3RRT - chains E and F of the 6 polymer chains in the assembly; structure by X-ray diffraction, 3.20 A resolution.

Chain E:
Name: Fusion glycoprotein F0
Organism: Human respiratory syncytial virus
Reference sequence: Q84850 (Q84850_HRSV); residues 26-109 here = UniProt positions 26-109
Sequence (84 residues; each row starts with the number of its first residue):
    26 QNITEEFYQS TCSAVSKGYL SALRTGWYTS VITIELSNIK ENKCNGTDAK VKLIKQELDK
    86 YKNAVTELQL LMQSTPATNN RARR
Disordered / not traced: 98-109

Chain F:
Name: Fusion glycoprotein F0
Organism: Human respiratory syncytial virus
Reference sequence: Q84850 (Q84850_HRSV); numbering as in UniProt (aligned over 147-513)
Sequence (374 residues; row label = number of the first residue in the row):
   147 AIASGVAVSK VLHLEGEVNK IKSALLSTNK AVVSLSNGVS VLTSKVLDLK NYIDKQLLPI
   207 VNKQSCSISN IETVIEFQQK NNRLLEITRE FSVNAGVTTP VSTYMLTNSE LLSLINDMPI
   267 TNDQKKLMSN NVQIVRQQSY SIMSIIKEEV LAYVVQLPLY GVIDTPCWKL HTSPLCTTNT
   327 KEGSNICLTR TDRGWYCDNA GSVSFFPQAE TCKVQSNRVF CDTMNSLTLP SEVNLCNVDI
   387 FNPKYDCKIM TSKTDVSSSV ITSLGAIVSC YGKTKCTASN KNRGIIKTFS NGCDYVSNKG
   447 VDTVSVGNTL YYVNKQEGKS LYVKGEPIIN FYDPLVFPSD EFDASISQVN EKINQSLAFI
   507 RKSDELLGLE VLFQ
Disordered / not traced: 147-148, 325-329, 518-520
Cystine bridges: Cys-313/Cys-343, Cys-322/Cys-333, Cys-358/Cys-367, Cys-382/Cys-393, Cys-416/Cys-422
Construct notes: expression tag (514-520)

How chain E and chain F interact:
Residue-residue contacts (159):
  Asn-27(E) / Asn-363(F)
  Ile-28(E) / Ser-362(F)
  Ile-28(E) / Asn-363(F)
  Ile-28(E) / Leu-410(F)
  Thr-29(E) / Leu-410(F)
  Glu-30(E) / Thr-408(F)  hydrogen bond
  Glu-30(E) / Ser-409(F)
  Glu-30(E) / Leu-410(F)  hydrogen bond (side chain-backbone)
  Glu-30(E) / Tyr-441(F)  hydrogen bond
  Phe-32(E) / Cys-439(F)
  Phe-32(E) / Asp-440(F)
  Phe-32(E) / Tyr-441(F)  hydrophobic
  Tyr-33(E) / Asn-383(F)
  Tyr-33(E) / Val-384(F)  hydrophobic
  Gln-34(E) / Cys-439(F)
  Ser-35(E) / Leu-321(F)
  Ser-35(E) / Val-384(F)
  Thr-36(E) / Arg-336(F)
  Thr-36(E) / Cys-382(F)  hydrogen bond (side chain-backbone)
  Thr-36(E) / Asn-383(F)
  Thr-36(E) / Val-384(F)
  Thr-36(E) / Ile-386(F)
  Cys-37(E) / Thr-318(F)
  Cys-37(E) / Ser-319(F)  hydrogen bond (backbone-backbone)
  Cys-37(E) / Pro-320(F)  hydrogen bond (side chain-backbone)
  Cys-37(E) / Leu-321(F)  hydrophobic
  Cys-37(E) / Ile-413(F)  hydrophobic
  Cys-37(E) / Ser-415(F)  hydrogen bond
  Cys-37(E) / Cys-439(F)  disulfide
  Ser-38(E) / His-317(F)
  Ser-38(E) / Thr-318(F)
  Ser-38(E) / Arg-336(F)  hydrogen bond
  Ser-38(E) / Ile-413(F)
  Ala-39(E) / Lys-315(F)
  Ala-39(E) / Leu-316(F)
  Ala-39(E) / His-317(F)  hydrogen bond (backbone-backbone)
  Ala-39(E) / Ile-413(F)
  Val-40(E) / Trp-314(F)
  Val-40(E) / Lys-315(F)
  Val-40(E) / Asn-383(F)
  Ser-41(E) / Trp-314(F)
  Ser-41(E) / Lys-315(F)  hydrogen bond (backbone-backbone)
  Ser-41(E) / Ser-409(F)  hydrogen bond
  Gly-43(E) / Cys-313(F)
  Gly-43(E) / Asn-363(F)
  Tyr-44(E) / Thr-311(F)
  Tyr-44(E) / Pro-312(F)
  Tyr-44(E) / Cys-313(F)  hydrogen bond (backbone-backbone)
  Tyr-44(E) / Trp-341(F)  hydrophobic
  Tyr-44(E) / Val-360(F)  hydrophobic
  Tyr-44(E) / Ser-362(F)
  Tyr-44(E) / Asn-363(F)
  Tyr-44(E) / Val-365(F)  hydrophobic
  Leu-45(E) / Asp-310(F)
  Leu-45(E) / Thr-311(F)
  Leu-45(E) / Cys-313(F)
  Leu-45(E) / Asn-363(F)  hydrogen bond (backbone-backbone)
  Leu-45(E) / Arg-364(F)
  Leu-45(E) / Val-365(F)  hydrogen bond (backbone-backbone)
  Ser-46(E) / Ile-309(F)
  Ser-46(E) / Asp-310(F)  hydrogen bond (backbone-backbone)
  Ser-46(E) / Thr-311(F)  hydrogen bond (backbone-backbone)
  Ser-46(E) / Cys-313(F)  hydrogen bond (backbone-side chain)
  Ser-46(E) / Cys-343(F)
  Ser-46(E) / Arg-364(F)  hydrogen bond (backbone-side chain)
  Ser-46(E) / Val-365(F)
  Ala-47(E) / Tyr-306(F)
  Ala-47(E) / Val-308(F)
  Ala-47(E) / Val-365(F)  hydrogen bond (backbone-backbone)
  Ala-47(E) / Phe-366(F)  hydrophobic
  Ala-47(E) / Cys-367(F)  hydrogen bond (backbone-backbone)
  Leu-48(E) / Tyr-306(F)
  Leu-48(E) / Gly-307(F)  hydrogen bond (backbone-backbone)
  Leu-48(E) / Val-308(F)  hydrogen bond (backbone-backbone)
  Leu-48(E) / Asn-345(F)
  Leu-48(E) / Phe-352(F)  hydrophobic
  Leu-48(E) / Cys-367(F)
  Leu-48(E) / Thr-369(F)
  Arg-49(E) / Pro-304(F)
  Arg-49(E) / Leu-305(F)
  Arg-49(E) / Tyr-306(F)
  Arg-49(E) / Cys-367(F)  hydrogen bond (backbone-backbone)
  Arg-49(E) / Asp-368(F)  salt bridge
  Arg-49(E) / Thr-369(F)  hydrogen bond (backbone-side chain)
  Thr-50(E) / Leu-305(F)  hydrogen bond (backbone-backbone)
  Thr-50(E) / Gly-307(F)  hydrogen bond (side chain-backbone)
  Thr-50(E) / Thr-369(F)
  Gly-51(E) / Pro-304(F)
  Gly-51(E) / Leu-305(F)  hydrogen bond (backbone-backbone)
  Trp-52(E) / Gln-284(F)
  Trp-52(E) / Gln-302(F)
  Trp-52(E) / Leu-303(F)
  Trp-52(E) / Pro-304(F)  hydrophobic
  Trp-52(E) / Leu-305(F)
  Tyr-53(E) / Leu-260(F)
  Tyr-53(E) / Asp-263(F)  hydrogen bond
  Tyr-53(E) / Met-264(F)  hydrophobic
  Tyr-53(E) / Val-301(F)
  Tyr-53(E) / Gln-302(F)
  Tyr-53(E) / Leu-303(F)  hydrogen bond (backbone-backbone)
  Tyr-53(E) / Leu-305(F)
  Thr-54(E) / Val-300(F)
  Thr-54(E) / Val-301(F)
  Ser-55(E) / Leu-260(F)
  Ser-55(E) / Val-300(F)
  Ser-55(E) / Val-301(F)  hydrogen bond (backbone-backbone)
  Ile-57(E) / Met-251(F)
  Ile-57(E) / Leu-252(F)  hydrophobic
  Ile-57(E) / Ala-298(F)
  Ile-57(E) / Tyr-299(F)  hydrogen bond (backbone-backbone)
  Ile-57(E) / Val-301(F)  hydrophobic
  Thr-58(E) / Val-296(F)
  Thr-58(E) / Leu-297(F)
  Ile-59(E) / Ile-233(F)  hydrophobic
  Ile-59(E) / Val-296(F)
  Ile-59(E) / Leu-297(F)  hydrogen bond (backbone-backbone)
  Ile-59(E) / Tyr-299(F)
  Glu-60(E) / Leu-230(F)
  Glu-60(E) / Glu-295(F)
  Leu-61(E) / Phe-223(F)  hydrophobic
  Leu-61(E) / Asn-227(F)
  Leu-61(E) / Leu-230(F)  hydrophobic
  Leu-61(E) / Glu-294(F)
  Leu-61(E) / Glu-295(F)  hydrogen bond (backbone-backbone)
  Ser-62(E) / Phe-223(F)
  Ser-62(E) / Lys-226(F)
  Ser-62(E) / Asn-227(F)  hydrogen bond (backbone-side chain)
  Ile-64(E) / Thr-219(F)
  Ile-64(E) / Phe-223(F)  hydrophobic
  Cys-69(E) / Cys-212(F)  disulfide
  Asn-70(E) / Lys-209(F)
  Asn-70(E) / Cys-212(F)
  Gly-71(E) / Lys-209(F)
  Gly-71(E) / Cys-212(F)
  Gly-71(E) / Ser-213(F)
  Thr-72(E) / Lys-209(F)
  Thr-72(E) / Ser-213(F)  hydrogen bond (backbone-side chain)
  Leu-78(E) / Ile-217(F)  hydrophobic
  Leu-78(E) / Val-220(F)  hydrophobic
  Ile-79(E) / Asn-216(F)
  Ile-79(E) / Thr-219(F)
  Ile-79(E) / Val-220(F)  hydrophobic
  Glu-82(E) / Val-220(F)
  Glu-82(E) / Phe-223(F)
  Glu-82(E) / Gln-224(F)  hydrogen bond
  Tyr-86(E) / Leu-230(F)
  Tyr-86(E) / Glu-294(F)  hydrogen bond (side chain-backbone)
  Lys-87(E) / Glu-294(F)  salt bridge
  Val-90(E) / Ile-292(F)  hydrophobic
  Val-90(E) / Lys-293(F)
  Val-90(E) / Glu-294(F)
  Leu-93(E) / Phe-237(F)  hydrophobic
  Leu-93(E) / Ser-238(F)
  Leu-93(E) / Met-289(F)  hydrophobic
  Leu-93(E) / Ile-292(F)  hydrophobic
  Gln-94(E) / Ile-292(F)  hydrogen bond (side chain-backbone)
  Gln-94(E) / Lys-293(F)
  Leu-96(E) / Ala-241(F)
  Met-97(E) / Ser-290(F)
Also at the interface, not in a pair above, chain E (52 interface residues in all): Lys-42, Val-56, Asn-67, Lys-85
Also at the interface, not in a pair above, chain F (91 interface residues in all): Gln-210, Arg-229, Leu-231, Thr-234, Gly-242, Pro-265, Leu-273, Tyr-286, Met-370, Asp-385, Gly-411
Cross-chain cystine bridges: Cys-37(E)/Cys-439(F), Cys-69(E)/Cys-212(F)

In short:
Chain E and chain F form an interface of 52 and 91 residues respectively; the contacts include 2 disulfide
bonds, 38 hydrogen bonds and 2 salt bridges. Among the polar pairs are Arg-49(E)/Asp-368(F),
Lys-87(E)/Glu-294(F) and Glu-30(E)/Thr-408(F).
Here chain E is Fusion glycoprotein F0 and chain F is Fusion glycoprotein F0, both from Human respiratory
syncytial virus. Entry 3RRT (Structure of the RSV F protein in the post-fusion conformation) was determined by
X-ray diffraction together with 3RRR from the same study.
